1LT4 - chains F and A of the 6 polymer chains in the assembly; structure by X-ray diffraction, 2.00 A resolution.

Chain F:
Name: Heat-labile enterotoxin
From: Escherichia coli
Notes: fragment: holotoxin; engineered mutation(s): CHAIN A, S63K
UniProt: P32890 (ELBP_ECOLI); residues 1-103 here correspond to UniProt positions 22-124 (UniProt number = residue number + 21)
Sequence (103 residues; row label = number of the first residue in the row):
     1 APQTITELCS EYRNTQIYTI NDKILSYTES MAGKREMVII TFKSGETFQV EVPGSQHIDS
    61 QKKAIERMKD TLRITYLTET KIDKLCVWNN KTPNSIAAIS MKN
Disulfide bonds: Cys9-Cys86

Chain A:
Name: Heat-labile enterotoxin
From: Escherichia coli
Notes: fragment: holotoxin
UniProt: P06717 (ELAP_ECOLI); residues 1-233 here correspond to UniProt positions 19-251 (UniProt number = residue number + 18)
Sequence (247 residues; numbered 1 to 240 plus 14 insertion-coded residues; 7 numbers in that range are skipped by the numbering (no residue carries them; nothing is unmodelled there); the number before each row is that of its first residue; a row labelled like 188A-188N holds insertion residues (188A, then the next letters in order)):
     1 NGDRLYRADS RPPDEIKRSG GLMPRGHNEY FDRGTQMNIN LYDHARGTQT GFVRYDDGYV
    61 STKLSLRSAH LAGQSILSGY STYYIYVIAT APNMFNVNDV LGVYSPHPYE QEVSALGGIP
   121 YSQIYGWYRV NFGVIDERLH RNREYRDRYY RNLNIAPAED GYRLAGFPPD HQAWREEPWI
   181 HHAPQGCG
188A-188N NSSNSSRTITRTIT
   196 GDTCNEETQN LSTIYLREYQ SKVKRQIFSD YQSEVDIYNR IRDEL
Not modelled in the structure: 1-3, 188A-188N, 237-240
Sequence notes: engineered mutation Lys63 (Ser81 in P06717); insertion (188D-188J)
Disulfide bonds: Cys187-Cys199
UniProt features mapped onto this chain:
  - active site: Glu112

Interface between chain F and chain A:
Pairs across the interface (16; chain F residue first):
  Lys62(F) - Tyr233(A)
  Glu66(F) - Tyr233(A)
  Asp70(F) - Glu229(A)
  Arg73(F) - Gln227(A)
  Arg73(F) - Glu229(A)  salt bridge
  Ile74(F) - Ser224(A)
  Tyr76(F) - Arg220(A)  hydrogen bond (backbone-side chain)
  Leu77(F) - Arg220(A)  hydrogen bond (backbone-side chain)
  Thr78(F) - Arg220(A)
  Thr78(F) - Gln221(A)  hydrogen bond (backbone-side chain)
  Thr78(F) - Ser224(A)
  Glu79(F) - Tyr149(A)  hydrogen bond
  Glu79(F) - Lys217(A)  salt bridge
  Glu79(F) - Arg220(A)
  Asn103(F) - Arg148(A)  hydrogen bond
  Asn103(F) - Arg151(A)
Other interface residues (no listed pair), chain F (11 interface residues in all): Lys63
Other interface residues (no listed pair), chain A (13 interface residues in all): Val230, Asp231, Ile232

Summary:
Chain F and chain A form an interface of 11 and 13 residues respectively; the contacts include 5 hydrogen
bonds and 2 salt bridges. Polar contacts include Arg73(F)-Glu229(A), Glu79(F)-Lys217(A) and
Tyr76(F)-Arg220(A). From UniProt: active-site residue Glu112(A) on chain A.
Chain F is Heat-labile enterotoxin and chain A is Heat-labile enterotoxin, both from Escherichia coli; the
structure, Heat-labile enterotoxin mutant S63K, was determined by X-ray diffraction.
